8UOK - chains A and B; structure by X-ray diffraction, 1.85 A resolution.

# Chain A (and B)
Protein: MAP/microtubule affinity-regulating kinase 3
From: Homo sapiens
Notes: EC 2.7.11.1; chain B of this document is another copy of the same molecule, construct and numbering; everything in this record applies to it too
UniProt: P27448 (MARK3_HUMAN); residue numbers follow UniProt; this construct covers 48-370
Chain sequence (328 residues; each row starts with the number of its first residue):
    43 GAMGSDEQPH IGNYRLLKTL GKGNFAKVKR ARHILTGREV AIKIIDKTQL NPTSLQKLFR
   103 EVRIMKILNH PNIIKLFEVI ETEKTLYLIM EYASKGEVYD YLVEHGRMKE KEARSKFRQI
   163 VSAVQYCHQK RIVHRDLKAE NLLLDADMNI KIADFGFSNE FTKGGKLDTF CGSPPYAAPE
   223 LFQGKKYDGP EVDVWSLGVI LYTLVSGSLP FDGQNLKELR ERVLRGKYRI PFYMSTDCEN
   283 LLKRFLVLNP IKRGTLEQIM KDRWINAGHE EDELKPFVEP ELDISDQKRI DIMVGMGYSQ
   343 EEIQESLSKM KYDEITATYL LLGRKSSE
Unresolved in the structure: 43-50, 370
Differences from the reference sequence: expression tag (43-47); engineered mutation Leu-62 (Ile in P27448), Arg-72 (Leu in P27448), Ile-116 (Val in P27448), Lys-137 (Gly in P27448), Tyr-141 (Phe in P27448), Glu-146 (Ala in P27448), Lys-205 (Val in P27448)
Ligand contacts: X5N ((6P)-6-[(4R)-imidazo[1,2-a]pyridin-3-yl]-4-(piperidin-4-yl)-2H-pyrido[3,2-b][1,4]oxazin-3(4H)-one): Leu-62, Val-70, Ala-83, Lys-85, Ile-116, Met-132, Glu-133, Tyr-134, Ala-135, Glu-139, Glu-182, Asn-183, Leu-185, Ala-195, Asp-196
UniProt features mapped onto this chain:
  - active site: Asp-178 (Proton acceptor)
  - binding site (ATP): Lys-85
  - modified residue: Thr-211 (Phosphothreonine), Ser-368 (Phosphoserine)
  - mutagenesis: Thr-211 (T211A: Prevents phosphorylation and activation by STK11/LKB1 complex)

# Interface between chain A and chain B
Residue-residue contacts - 14 pairs, chain A then chain B:
  Arg-57(A) / Val-145(B)  hydrogen bond (side chain-backbone)
  Arg-57(A) / Glu-146(B)  hydrogen bond (side chain-backbone)
  Leu-59(A) / Glu-146(B)
  Lys-60(A) / Asp-142(B)  salt bridge
  Arg-72(A) / Glu-146(B)  salt bridge
  Arg-74(A) / Glu-146(B)  salt bridge
  Arg-74(A) / His-147(B)
  Asp-142(A) / Lys-60(B)  salt bridge
  Val-145(A) / Arg-57(B)  hydrogen bond (backbone-side chain)
  Glu-146(A) / Arg-57(B)  hydrogen bond (backbone-side chain)
  Glu-146(A) / Leu-59(B)
  Glu-146(A) / Arg-72(B)  salt bridge
  Glu-146(A) / Arg-74(B)  salt bridge
  His-147(A) / Arg-74(B)

# Summary
The chain A/chain B interface involves 9 residues from each chain; the contacts include 4 hydrogen bonds and 6
salt bridges. Polar pairs include Lys-60(A)/Asp-142(B), Arg-72(A)/Glu-146(B) and Arg-74(A)/Glu-146(B). Bound
to chain A: compound X5N.
Both chains are MAP/microtubule affinity-regulating kinase 3 (Homo sapiens). Entry 8UOK (Crystal structure of
human NUAK1-MARK3 (7 mutations) kinase domain chimera bound with small molecule inhibitor #31) was determined
by X-ray diffraction (same publication as 8UOJ, 8UOH, 8UOI and 8UOL).
